4BU0 - chains A and B of the 3 polymer chains in the assembly; structure by X-ray diffraction, 1.50 A resolution.

# Chain A
Name: S-M checkpoint control protein RAD4
Source organism: Schizosaccharomyces pombe
Notes: fragment: brct1, 2 domains, residues 1-186
Reference sequence: P32372 (RAD4_SCHPO); residue numbers follow UniProt; this construct covers 1-186
Amino-acid sequence (186 residues; each row starts with the number of its first residue):
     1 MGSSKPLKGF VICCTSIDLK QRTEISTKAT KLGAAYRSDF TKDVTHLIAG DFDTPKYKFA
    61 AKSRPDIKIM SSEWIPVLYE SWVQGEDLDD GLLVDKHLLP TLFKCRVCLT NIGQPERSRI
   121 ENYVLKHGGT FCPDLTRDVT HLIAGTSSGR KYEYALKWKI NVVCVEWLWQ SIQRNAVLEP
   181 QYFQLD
Unresolved in the structure: 1-3, 186
Differences from the reference sequence: variant Leu-98 (Phe in P32372)
From the paper describing this entry:
  - mutagenesis - K56E/K151E: abolished binding to DNA repair protein RHP9 (chain B)
  - mutagenesis - K56E/K151E: abolished binding to phosphopeptide
  - mutagenesis - K151E: unchanged binding to DNA repair protein RHP9 (chain B)

# Chain B
Name: DNA repair protein RHP9
Notes: fragment: phosphopeptide, residues 180-193
Reference sequence: P87074 (RHP9_SCHPO); residue numbers follow UniProt; this construct covers 180-193
Amino-acid sequence (16 residues; each row starts with the number of its first residue):
   178 GYGEVLVPET VAQHRT
Unresolved in the structure: 178-179, 190-193
Differences from the reference sequence: expression tag (178-179)
Modified / non-standard residues: Thr-187 (phosphothreonine; TPO)
UniProt features mapped onto this chain:
  - modified residue: Thr-187 (Phosphothreonine)
  - mutagenesis: Val-184 (V184A: Abolishes formation of radiation-induced crb2 foci at DSB sites. Severely impairs checkpoint response after DNA damage), Thr-187 (T187A: Abolishes formation of radiation-induced crb2 foci at DSB sites. Severely impairs checkpoint response after DNA damage), Val-188 (V188P: Transforms T-187 into a consensus CDK phosphorylation site and abolishes the dependence of T-187 phosphorylation on prior phosphorylation at T-215 and T-235)
From the paper describing this entry:
  - post-translational modification sites: Thr-187
  - specificity-determining residues: Val-184
  - mutagenesis - V184K, T187A: abolished localization
  - mutagenesis - V188P: unchanged binding to S-M checkpoint control protein RAD4 (chain A)
  - mutagenesis - V184K: decreased growth in response to DNA damage
  - mutagenesis - V188P: unchanged growth in response to DNA damage
  - mutagenesis - V188P: unchanged binding to Rad4-BRCT1,2
  - mutagenesis - T187A: abolished growth in response to IR and UV

# Interface between chain A and chain B
Pairs across the interface - 23 pairs, chain A then chain B:
  Cys-14(A) with Thr-187(B)
  Thr-15(A) with Thr-187(B)
  Ser-16(A) with Thr-187(B)
  Ser-38(A) with Glu-186(B)
  Asp-39(A) with Val-182(B); Val-184(B); Pro-185(B); Glu-186(B), hydrogen bond (side chain-backbone)
  Phe-40(A) with Val-182(B); Leu-183(B), hydrogen bond (backbone-backbone); Val-184(B), hydrogen bond (backbone-backbone)
  Thr-41(A) with Gly-180(B); Glu-181(B)
  Lys-42(A) with Glu-181(B), hydrogen bond (backbone-backbone); Leu-183(B)
  Pro-55(A) with Val-184(B), hydrophobic
  Lys-56(A) with Val-184(B); Pro-185(B); Glu-186(B); Thr-187(B)
  Phe-59(A) with Leu-183(B), hydrophobic; Val-184(B), hydrophobic
  Arg-64(A) with Leu-183(B)
Other interface residues (no listed pair), chain A (15 interface residues in all): Arg-22, Asp-43, Thr-54
Interface features reported in the paper:
  - pairs named by the authors: Thr-15(A)/Thr-187(B), Phe-40(A)/Val-184(B) (hydrophobic contact), Lys-42(A)/Leu-183(B), Pro-55(A)/Val-184(B) (hydrophobic contact), Lys-56(A)/Thr-187(B), Lys-56(A)/Val-184(B) (hydrophobic contact), Phe-59(A)/Val-184(B) (hydrophobic contact), Phe-59(A)/Leu-183(B)
  - interface residues, chain B: Val-184(B)

# Summary
15 residues of chain A face 8 of chain B across their interface; the contacts include 4 hydrogen bonds. Polar
contacts include Asp-39(A)/Glu-186(B), Phe-40(A)/Leu-183(B) and Phe-40(A)/Val-184(B). The paper describes
contacts between Thr-15(A) and Thr-187(B), Lys-42(A) and Leu-183(B) and Lys-56(A) and Thr-187(B) among others;
hydrophobic contacts between Phe-40(A) and Val-184(B), Pro-55(A) and Val-184(B) and Lys-56(A) and Val-184(B)
among others. From the paper: V184K and T187A of chain B abolish localization; the interface residue
Val-184(B); 5 substitutions were tested in all.
Here chain A is S-M checkpoint control protein RAD4 (Schizosaccharomyces pombe) and chain B is DNA repair
protein RHP9. Entry 4BU0 (Crystal structure of Rad4 BRCT1,2 in complex with a Crb2 phosphopeptide) was
determined by X-ray diffraction (same publication as 4BMC, 4BMD and 4BU1).
